Entry 5Z98 (X-ray diffraction, 2.20 A resolution); this record covers chains B and C of the 3 polymer chains in the assembly.

Chain B:
Name: Apolipoprotein B mRNA editing enzyme catalytic polypeptide-like protein 3H
From: Pan troglodytes
UniProtKB: B7T0U6 (B7T0U6_PANTR); residues 1-183 here = UniProt positions 1-183
Chain sequence (185 residues; row label = number of the first residue in the row; numbers below 1 keep their minus sign (Gly-1 is residue -1)):
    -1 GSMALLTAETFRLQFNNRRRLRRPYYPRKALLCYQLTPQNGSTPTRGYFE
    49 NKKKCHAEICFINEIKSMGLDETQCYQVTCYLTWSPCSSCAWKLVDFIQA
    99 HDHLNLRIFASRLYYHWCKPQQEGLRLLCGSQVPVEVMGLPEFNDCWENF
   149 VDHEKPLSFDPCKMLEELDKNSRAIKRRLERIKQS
Disordered / not traced: -1 to 1
Construct notes: expression tag (-1 to 0)
Disulfide bonds: Cys53-Cys58
Metal / ion sites: Zn2+: His54, Cys85, Cys88
What the authors report for this chain:
  - binding site for the 10-nt RNA strand (chain C): Arg16, Arg17, Arg18, Arg20, Arg21, Tyr23, Arg26, Tyr113, Trp115, Lys168, Arg175, Arg176, Arg179
  - mutagenesis - N15S, N15DEL, R17D/R18D, R20D/R21D, H114A, W115A, R175D/R176D: decreased stability
  - mutagenesis - Y113A, Y113F: unchanged stability
  - specificity-determining residues: Gln97 (citing earlier work)
  - binding site for the 10-nt RNA strand (chain C): Arg17 (from molecular simulation)
  - specificity-determining residues: Arg17 (from molecular simulation)

Chain C:
Molecule: 10-nt RNA strand
Sequence (10 nucleotides; numbered 1 to 10; the number before each row is that of its first residue):
     1 CUGCCGGGUA

How chain B and chain C interact:
Contacting residue pairs (17):
  Arg16(B) with C5(C), salt bridge to the phosphate
  Arg17(B) with G6(C), salt bridge to the phosphate; G7(C), salt bridge to the phosphate
  Arg18(B) with C5(C), base contact; G6(C), hydrogen bond to the base
  Arg21(B) with G3(C), hydrogen bond to the phosphate; C4(C), salt bridge to the phosphate
  His114(B) with U9(C), base contact
  Trp115(B) with U9(C), base contact
  Gln120(B) with A10(C), hydrogen bond to the phosphate
  Arg175(B) with G7(C), salt bridge to the phosphate; G8(C), salt bridge to the phosphate
  Arg176(B) with U9(C), salt bridge to the phosphate; A10(C), salt bridge to the phosphate
  Arg179(B) with G8(C), hydrogen bond to the phosphate; U9(C), salt bridge to the phosphate
  Ser183(B) with A10(C), phosphate contact
Interface residues without a listed pair, chain B (14 interface residues in all): Arg20, Lys168, Ala172

Summary:
14 residues of chain B face 8 of chain C across their interface, with 4 hydrogen bonds and 9 salt bridges.
Polar contacts include Arg18(B)-G6(C), Arg21(B)-G3(C) and Gln120(B)-A10(C). From the paper: a binding site for
the 10-nt RNA strand (chain C) at Arg16(B), Arg17(B) and Arg18(B) among others; N15S, N15DEL and R17D/R18D of
chain B, among others, reduce stability; 9 substitutions were tested in all.
Here chain B is Apolipoprotein B mRNA editing enzyme catalytic polypeptide-like protein 3H (Pan troglodytes)
and chain C is a 10-nt RNA strand. Entry 5Z98 (Crystal Structure of the Primate APOBEC3H Dimer mediated by RNA
Duplex) was determined by X-ray diffraction.
